Entry 4EYH (X-ray diffraction, 2.90 A resolution); this record covers chains B and P of the 3 polymer chains in the assembly.

[Chain B]
Protein: DNA polymerase iota
Organism: Homo sapiens
Notes: EC 2.7.7.7
Reference sequence: Q9UNA4 (POLI_HUMAN); residues 1-420 here correspond to UniProt positions 26-445 (UniProt number = residue number + 25)
Sequence (420 residues; row label = number of the first residue in the row):
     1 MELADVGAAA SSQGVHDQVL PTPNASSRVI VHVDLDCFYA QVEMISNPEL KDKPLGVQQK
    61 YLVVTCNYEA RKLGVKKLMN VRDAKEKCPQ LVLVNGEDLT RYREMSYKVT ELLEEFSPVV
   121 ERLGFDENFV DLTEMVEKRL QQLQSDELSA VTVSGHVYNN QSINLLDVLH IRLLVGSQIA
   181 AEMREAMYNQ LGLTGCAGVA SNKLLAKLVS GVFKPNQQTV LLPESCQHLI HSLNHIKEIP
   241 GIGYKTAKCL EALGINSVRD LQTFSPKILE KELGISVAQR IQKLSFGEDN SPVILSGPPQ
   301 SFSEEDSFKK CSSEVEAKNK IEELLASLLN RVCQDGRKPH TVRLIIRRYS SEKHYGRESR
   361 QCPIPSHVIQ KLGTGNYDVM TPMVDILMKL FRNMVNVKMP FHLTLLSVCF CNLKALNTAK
Unresolved in the structure: 1-25, 349-355, 372-376, 415-420
Swiss-Prot annotation at these positions:
  - active site: Glu127 (Proton acceptor)
  - binding site (Mg(2+)): Asp34, Leu35, Asp126
  - binding site (Mn(2+)): Asp34, Leu35, Asp126
  - binding site (a 2'-deoxyribonucleoside 5'-triphosphate): Tyr39, Arg71
Metal / ion sites: Mg2+ site 1: Asp34, Leu35 (together with 2'-deoxycytidine-5'-triphosphate); Mg2+ site 2: Asp34, Glu127 (together with 2'-deoxycytidine-5'-triphosphate); Mg2+ site 3: Lys237, Ile239, Ile242 (shared with DC872(P) of chain P)
Ligand contacts: 2'-deoxycytidine-5'-triphosphate (DCP): Asp34, Leu35, Asp36, Cys37, Phe38, Tyr39, Gln59, Val64, Thr65, Tyr68, Arg71, Lys77, Asp126, Glu127, Lys214

[Chain P]
Molecule: DNA primer
Sequence (7 nucleotides; numbered 867 to 873; the number before each row is that of its first residue):
   867 AGGACCC
Metal / ion sites: Mg2+: DC872 (shared with Lys237(B), Ile239(B), Ile242(B) of chain B)

[Chain B / chain P interface]
Residue-residue contacts (23):
  Leu123(B) with DC872(P), sugar contact
  Glu127(B) with DC873(P), sugar contact
  Lys207(B) with DC872(P), phosphate contact; DC873(P), salt bridge to the phosphate
  Ile239(B) with DC872(P), phosphate contact
  Pro240(B) with DC872(P), phosphate contact
  Gly241(B) with DC871(P), hydrogen bond to the phosphate; DC872(P), hydrogen bond to the phosphate
  Ile242(B) with DC872(P), phosphate contact
  Gly243(B) with DC871(P), hydrogen bond to the phosphate; DC872(P), phosphate contact
  Tyr244(B) with DC871(P), hydrogen bond to the phosphate
  Lys245(B) with DA870(P), phosphate contact; DC871(P), hydrogen bond to the phosphate
  Thr246(B) with DA870(P), phosphate contact; DC871(P), hydrogen bond to the phosphate
  Arg357(B) with DG869(P), phosphate contact
  Glu358(B) with DG868(P), phosphate contact
  Ser359(B) with DA867(P), sugar contact; DG868(P), hydrogen bond to the phosphate
  Arg360(B) with DA867(P), salt bridge to the phosphate; DG868(P), salt bridge to the phosphate
  Gln361(B) with DA867(P), hydrogen bond to the phosphate
Also at the interface, not in a pair above, chain B (19 interface residues in all): Gly124, Asp126, Lys237

[Overview]
19 residues of chain B face 7 of chain P across their interface, with 8 hydrogen bonds and 3 salt bridges.
Polar pairs include Gly241(B)-DC871(P), Gly241(B)-DC872(P) and Gly243(B)-DC871(P). Ligands of chain B:
2'-deoxycytidine-5'-triphosphate.
Here chain B is DNA polymerase iota (Homo sapiens) and chain P is DNA primer. Entry 4EYH (Human DNA polymerase
iota incorporating dCTP opposite N-(deoxyguanosin-8-yl)-1-aminopyrene lesion) was determined by X-ray
diffraction together with 4EYI from the same study.
